4MHJ - chains J and K of the 12 polymer chains in the assembly; structure by X-ray diffraction, 6.98 A resolution (low resolution: residue-level contacts below are approximate; hydrogen-bond / salt-bridge calls are withheld).

[Chain J]
Name: H5M9 antibody, light chain (kappa)
Organism: Mus musculus
Notes: fragment: Fab; antibody fragment or engineered binder
Amino-acid sequence (218 residues; each row starts with the number of its first residue; a row labelled like 27A-27D holds insertion residues (27A, then the next letters in order)):
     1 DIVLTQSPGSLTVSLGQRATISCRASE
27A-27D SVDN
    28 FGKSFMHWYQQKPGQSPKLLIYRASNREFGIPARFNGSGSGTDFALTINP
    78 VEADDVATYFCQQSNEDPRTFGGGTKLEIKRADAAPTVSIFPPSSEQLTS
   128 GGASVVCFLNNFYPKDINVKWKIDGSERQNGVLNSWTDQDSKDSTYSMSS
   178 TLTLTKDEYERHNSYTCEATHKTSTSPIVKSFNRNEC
Not modelled in the structure: 56, 127, 155-158, 214
Cystine bridges: Cys23-Cys88, Cys134-Cys194

[Chain K]
Name: H5M9 antibody, heavy chain (IgG1)
Organism: Mus musculus
Notes: fragment: Fab; antibody fragment or engineered binder
Amino-acid sequence (222 residues; row label = number of the first residue in the row; note: 15 numbers in that range are skipped by the numbering (no residue carries them; nothing is unmodelled there); a row labelled like 82A-82C holds insertion residues (82A, then the next letters in order)):
     1 EVHLQQSGPELVKPGASVKMSCKTSGYTFTEYTIHWMKQSHGKSLEWIGG
    51 IF
   52A P
    53 NNGDTTYNQKFKVRATLTVGRSSSTAYMDL
82A-82C RSL
    83 TSEDSAVYYCVRNYGSSY
100A-100C GYF
   101 DVWGAGTTVTVSSAKTTPPSVYPLAPGSAA
   133 QTNSMVTLGCLVKGYFPEPVTV
   156 TW
   162 NSGSLSSG
   171 VHTFPAVLQS
   183 DLYTLSSSVTVPSS
   199 TW
   202 PSETVTCNVAHPASSTKVDKKI
   226 VPRDC
Not modelled in the structure: 118
Cystine bridges: Cys22-Cys92, Cys142-Cys208

[How chain J and chain K interact]
Contacting residue pairs (53):
  Tyr36(J) - Phe100C(K)
  Gln38(J) - Gln39(K)
  Gln38(J) - Tyr91(K)
  Ser43(J) - Tyr91(K)
  Ser43(J) - Gly104(K)
  Ser43(J) - Ala105(K)
  Pro44(J) - Leu45(K)
  Pro44(J) - Tyr91(K)
  Phe87(J) - Lys43(K)
  Asp94(J) - Trp47(K)
  Pro95(J) - Asn60(K)
  Arg96(J) - Ser99(K)
  Arg96(J) - Gly100A(K)
  Arg96(J) - Phe100C(K)
  Phe98(J) - Met37(K)
  Phe98(J) - Leu45(K)
  Gly100(J) - Lys43(K)
  Thr114(J) - Thr134(K)
  Ser116(J) - Thr139(K)
  Phe118(J) - Leu124(K)
  Phe118(J) - Ala125(K)
  Phe118(J) - Pro126(K)
  Phe118(J) - Thr139(K)
  Pro119(J) - Arg228(K)
  Pro120(J) - Arg228(K)
  Ser121(J) - Tyr122(K)
  Glu123(J) - Lys221(K)
  Gln124(J) - Tyr122(K)
  Ser131(J) - Lys145(K)
  Val133(J) - Leu124(K)
  Val133(J) - Leu143(K)
  Phe135(J) - Leu124(K)
  Phe135(J) - Gly141(K)
  Phe135(J) - Ser188(K)
  Phe135(J) - Ser189(K)
  Asn137(J) - Phe174(K)
  Asn137(J) - Ser190(K)
  Asn138(J) - His172(K)
  Leu160(J) - Gln179(K)
  Ser162(J) - Phe174(K)
  Ser162(J) - Pro175(K)
  Ser162(J) - Val177(K)
  Trp163(J) - Pro175(K)
  Thr164(J) - Thr173(K)
  Thr164(J) - Phe174(K)
  Thr164(J) - Pro175(K)
  Ser174(J) - His172(K)
  Ser174(J) - Phe174(K)
  Met175(J) - Phe174(K)
  Ser176(J) - Ser188(K)
  Thr180(J) - Gln179(K)
  Lys207(J) - Thr134(K)
  Glu213(J) - Cys230(K)
Interface residues without a listed pair, chain J (47 interface residues in all): Asp1, Phe28, Gln42, Leu46, Tyr49, Arg50, Glu55, Gln89, Ser91, Gly99, Val115, Ile117, Asn161, Thr178
Interface residues without a listed pair, chain K (45 interface residues in all): His35, Ser44, Lys62, Asn95, Ser98, Tyr100, Tyr100B, Trp103, Val121, Pro123, Gly127, Ala130

[Overview]
47 residues of chain J face 45 of chain K across their interface.
Chain J is H5M9 antibody, light chain (kappa) and chain K is H5M9 antibody, heavy chain (IgG1), both from Mus
musculus; the structure, Crystal structure of Fab H5M9 in complex with influenza virus hemagglutinin from
A/goose/Guangdong/1/96 (H5N1), was determined by X-ray diffraction together with 4MHH and 4MHI from the same
study.
